PDB entry 4P1W | X-ray diffraction, 3.20 A resolution | chains C and F of the 7 polymer chains in the assembly

== Chain C (and F) ==
Protein: Atg17
From: Lachancea thermotolerans
Notes: chain F of this document is another copy of the same molecule, construct and numbering; everything in this record applies to it too
UniProtKB: C5DFJ6 (C5DFJ6_LACTC); residues 1-413 here = UniProt positions 1-413
Amino-acid sequence (413 residues; each row starts with the number of its first residue):
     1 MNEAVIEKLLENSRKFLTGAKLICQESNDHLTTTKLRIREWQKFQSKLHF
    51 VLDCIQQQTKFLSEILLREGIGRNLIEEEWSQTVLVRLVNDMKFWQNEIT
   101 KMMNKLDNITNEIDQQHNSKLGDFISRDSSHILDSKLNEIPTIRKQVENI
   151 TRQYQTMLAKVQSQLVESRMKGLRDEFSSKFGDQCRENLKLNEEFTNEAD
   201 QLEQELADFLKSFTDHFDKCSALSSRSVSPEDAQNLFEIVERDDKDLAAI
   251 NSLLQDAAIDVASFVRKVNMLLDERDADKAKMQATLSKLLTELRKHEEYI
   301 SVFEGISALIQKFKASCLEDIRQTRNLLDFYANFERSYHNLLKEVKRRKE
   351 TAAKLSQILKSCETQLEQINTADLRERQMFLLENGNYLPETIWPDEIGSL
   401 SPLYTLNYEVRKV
Not modelled in the structure: 1, 176-188 (chain F: 1, 178-189, 226-236)

== Chain C / chain F interface ==
Residue-residue contacts (112):
  D114(C) with I392(F)
  F124(C) with P389(F), hydrophobic; T391(F); I392(F), hydrophobic
  F330(C) with N386(F); Y387(F), hydrophobic
  N333(C) with Y387(F)
  F334(C) with Y387(F); L388(F)
  R336(C) with E383(F); N384(F); Y387(F)
  S337(C) with N384(F), hydrogen bond; L388(F)
  Y338(C) with L388(F); I392(F), hydrophobic
  N340(C) with F380(F); N384(F)
  L341(C) with F380(F), hydrophobic; W393(F), hydrophobic; I397(F), hydrophobic
  E344(C) with R377(F); F380(F)
  V345(C) with W393(F), hydrophobic
  R347(C) with D373(F), salt bridge; E376(F); R377(F)
  R348(C) with R377(F); W393(F); E396(F), hydrogen bond (side chain-backbone); I397(F); L403(F)
  T351(C) with D373(F)
  A352(C) with L403(F), hydrophobic
  L355(C) with L366(F), hydrophobic; I369(F), hydrophobic; L403(F), hydrophobic; Y404(F), hydrophobic
  I358(C) with C362(F), hydrophobic; Q365(F); L366(F), hydrophobic; I369(F), hydrophobic
  L359(C) with C362(F), hydrophobic; L366(F), hydrophobic; L406(F), hydrophobic
  C362(C) with L359(F), hydrophobic; C362(F), hydrophobic
  Q365(C) with I358(F)
  L366(C) with L355(F), hydrophobic; I358(F), hydrophobic; L359(F), hydrophobic
  I369(C) with L355(F), hydrophobic
  D373(C) with R347(F), salt bridge; T351(F)
  E376(C) with R347(F)
  R377(C) with E344(F); R347(F); R348(F)
  F380(C) with N340(F); L341(F), hydrophobic; E344(F)
  N384(C) with R336(F); S337(F), hydrogen bond; N340(F)
  N386(C) with F330(F)
  Y387(C) with F330(F), hydrophobic; N333(F); F334(F); R336(F)
  L388(C) with S337(F); Y338(F)
  P389(C) with F124(F), hydrophobic
  T391(C) with F124(F)
  I392(C) with E112(F); D114(F); F124(F), hydrophobic; Y338(F), hydrophobic
  W393(C) with L341(F), hydrophobic; V345(F), hydrophobic; R348(F)
  E396(C) with R348(F), hydrogen bond (backbone-side chain)
  S399(C) with R411(F), hydrogen bond
  S401(C) with R411(F), hydrogen bond
  P402(C) with R411(F)
  L403(C) with R348(F); T351(F); A352(F), hydrophobic; L355(F), hydrophobic; V410(F); R411(F), hydrogen bond (backbone-backbone)
  Y404(C) with L355(F), hydrophobic; E409(F); V410(F), hydrophobic
  T405(C) with N407(F); Y408(F); E409(F), hydrogen bond (backbone-backbone)
  L406(C) with L359(F), hydrophobic; L406(F), hydrophobic; N407(F)
  N407(C) with T405(F); L406(F); N407(F), hydrogen bond (backbone-backbone)
  Y408(C) with T405(F)
  E409(C) with Y404(F); T405(F), hydrogen bond (backbone-backbone)
  V410(C) with L403(F)
  R411(C) with E396(F), salt bridge; S399(F); S401(F), hydrogen bond (side chain-backbone); P402(F), hydrogen bond (side chain-backbone); L403(F), hydrogen bond (backbone-backbone)
  V413(C) with E396(F)
Other interface residues (no listed pair), chain C (52 interface residues in all): E112, E383, I397
Other interface residues (no listed pair), chain F (55 interface residues in all): L121, K354, G385, V413

== In short ==
The interface between chain C and chain F involves 52 residues on one side and 55 on the other, with 13
hydrogen bonds and 3 salt bridges. Polar contacts include R347(C)-D373(F), R411(C)-E396(F) and
S337(C)-N384(F).
Both chains are Atg17 (Lachancea thermotolerans). Entry 4P1W (Crystal structure of
Atg13(17BR)-Atg17-Atg29-Atg31 complex) was determined by X-ray diffraction, deposited together with 4P1N.
